Entry 6BZY (X-ray diffraction, 1.60 A resolution); this record covers chains H and B of the 3 polymer chains in the assembly.

Chain H:
Protein: 22D11 Heavy Chain
From: Mus musculus
Chain sequence (220 residues; each row starts with the number of its first residue; note: 1 number in that range is skipped by the numbering (no residue carries it; nothing is unmodelled there); a row labelled like 82A-82C holds insertion residues (82A, then the next letters in order)):
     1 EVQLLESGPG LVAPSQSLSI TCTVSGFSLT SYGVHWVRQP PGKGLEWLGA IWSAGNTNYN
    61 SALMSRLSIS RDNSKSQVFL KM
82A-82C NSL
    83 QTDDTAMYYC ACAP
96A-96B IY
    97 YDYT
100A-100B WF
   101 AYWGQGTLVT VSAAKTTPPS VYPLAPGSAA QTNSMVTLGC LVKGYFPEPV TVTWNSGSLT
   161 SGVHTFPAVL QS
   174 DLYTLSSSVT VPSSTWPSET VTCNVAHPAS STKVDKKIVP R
Not modelled in the structure: 128-133
Disulfides: Cys22-Cys92, Cys140-Cys196

Chain B:
Protein: E2 AS412 peptide
From: Hepacivirus C
Chain sequence (13 residues; each row starts with the number of its first residue):
   411 RQLINTNGSW HIN
Not modelled in the structure: 411, 423

How chain H and chain B interact:
Residue-residue contacts (17; chain H residue first):
  Trp52(H) - Asn415(B)
  Trp52(H) - Thr416(B)
  Trp52(H) - Asn417(B)
  Trp52(H) - Gly418(B)
  Ser53(H) - Thr416(B)  hydrogen bond (side chain-backbone)
  Ala54(H) - Thr416(B)  hydrogen bond (backbone-backbone)
  Asn56(H) - Asn417(B)  hydrogen bond (side chain-backbone)
  Ile96A(H) - Leu413(B)
  Ile96A(H) - Ile414(B)
  Ile96A(H) - Asn415(B)  hydrogen bond (backbone-backbone)
  Ile96A(H) - Thr416(B)
  Ile96A(H) - Trp420(B)
  Tyr96B(H) - Gln412(B)
  Tyr96B(H) - Leu413(B)
  Tyr96B(H) - Trp420(B)
  Tyr97(H) - Trp420(B)  hydrophobic
  Trp100A(H) - Trp420(B)  hydrophobic
Other interface residues (no listed pair), chain H (9 interface residues in all): Asn58

In short:
9 residues of chain H face 8 of chain B across their interface; the contacts include 4 hydrogen bonds. Polar
pairs include Ser53(H)-Thr416(B), Asn56(H)-Asn417(B) and Ala54(H)-Thr416(B).
Chain H is 22D11 Heavy Chain (Mus musculus) and chain B is E2 AS412 peptide (Hepacivirus C); the structure,
Structure of the Hepatitis C virus envelope glycoprotein E2 antigenic region 412-423 bound to the 22D11 ...,
was determined by X-ray diffraction (same publication as 6BZU).
